Entry 3RG9 (X-ray diffraction, 2.00 A resolution); this record covers chain A.

# Chain A
Protein: Bifunctional dihydrofolate reductase-thymidylate synthase
Source organism: Trypanosoma brucei rhodesiense
Notes: EC 1.5.1.3; fragment: TbDHFR domain
Chain sequence (240 residues; numbered 1 to 240; the number before each row is that of its first residue):
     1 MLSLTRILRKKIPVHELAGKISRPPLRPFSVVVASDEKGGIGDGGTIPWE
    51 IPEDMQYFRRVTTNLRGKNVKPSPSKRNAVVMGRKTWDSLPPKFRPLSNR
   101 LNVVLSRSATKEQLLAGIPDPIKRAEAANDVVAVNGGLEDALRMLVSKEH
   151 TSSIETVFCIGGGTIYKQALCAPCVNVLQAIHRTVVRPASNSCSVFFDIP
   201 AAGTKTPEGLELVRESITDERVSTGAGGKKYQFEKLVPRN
Disordered / not traced: 1-22
Ligand contacts:
  - NADPH (NDP; NADPH dihydro-nicotinamide-adenine-dinucleotide phosphate): V33, A34, I41, G42, D43, G44, G45, T46, I47, W49, G83, R84, K85, T86, S89, L105, S106, R107, S108, N135, G136, G137, I160, G161, G162, G163, T164, I165, Y166, Q168, V195
  - WRA (6,6-dimethyl-1-[3-(2,4,5-trichlorophenoxy)propoxy]-1,6-dihydro-1,3,5-triazine-2,4-diamine): V32, V33, A34, T46, I47, D54, M55, F58, T86, S89, L90, P91, F94, L97, I160, Y166, T184

# Summary
Ligands of chain A: NADPH and compound WRA.
Chain A is Bifunctional dihydrofolate reductase-thymidylate synthase (Trypanosoma brucei rhodesiense); the
structure, Trypanosoma brucei dihydrofolate reductase (TbDHFR) in complex with WR99210, was determined by
X-ray diffraction together with 3QFX, 3QG2 and 3QGT from the same study.
